5U31 - chains A and C of the 5 polymer chains in the assembly; structure by X-ray diffraction, 2.89 A resolution.

# Chain A
Name: CRISPR-associated endonuclease C2c1
From: Alicyclobacillus acidoterrestris
Notes: EC 3.1.-.-; fragment: CRISPR-associated endonuclease AacC2c1
UniProtKB: T0D7A2 (C2C1_ALIAG); numbering as in UniProt (aligned over 1-1129)
Amino-acid sequence (1130 residues; each row starts with the number of its first residue; numbering starts at 0):
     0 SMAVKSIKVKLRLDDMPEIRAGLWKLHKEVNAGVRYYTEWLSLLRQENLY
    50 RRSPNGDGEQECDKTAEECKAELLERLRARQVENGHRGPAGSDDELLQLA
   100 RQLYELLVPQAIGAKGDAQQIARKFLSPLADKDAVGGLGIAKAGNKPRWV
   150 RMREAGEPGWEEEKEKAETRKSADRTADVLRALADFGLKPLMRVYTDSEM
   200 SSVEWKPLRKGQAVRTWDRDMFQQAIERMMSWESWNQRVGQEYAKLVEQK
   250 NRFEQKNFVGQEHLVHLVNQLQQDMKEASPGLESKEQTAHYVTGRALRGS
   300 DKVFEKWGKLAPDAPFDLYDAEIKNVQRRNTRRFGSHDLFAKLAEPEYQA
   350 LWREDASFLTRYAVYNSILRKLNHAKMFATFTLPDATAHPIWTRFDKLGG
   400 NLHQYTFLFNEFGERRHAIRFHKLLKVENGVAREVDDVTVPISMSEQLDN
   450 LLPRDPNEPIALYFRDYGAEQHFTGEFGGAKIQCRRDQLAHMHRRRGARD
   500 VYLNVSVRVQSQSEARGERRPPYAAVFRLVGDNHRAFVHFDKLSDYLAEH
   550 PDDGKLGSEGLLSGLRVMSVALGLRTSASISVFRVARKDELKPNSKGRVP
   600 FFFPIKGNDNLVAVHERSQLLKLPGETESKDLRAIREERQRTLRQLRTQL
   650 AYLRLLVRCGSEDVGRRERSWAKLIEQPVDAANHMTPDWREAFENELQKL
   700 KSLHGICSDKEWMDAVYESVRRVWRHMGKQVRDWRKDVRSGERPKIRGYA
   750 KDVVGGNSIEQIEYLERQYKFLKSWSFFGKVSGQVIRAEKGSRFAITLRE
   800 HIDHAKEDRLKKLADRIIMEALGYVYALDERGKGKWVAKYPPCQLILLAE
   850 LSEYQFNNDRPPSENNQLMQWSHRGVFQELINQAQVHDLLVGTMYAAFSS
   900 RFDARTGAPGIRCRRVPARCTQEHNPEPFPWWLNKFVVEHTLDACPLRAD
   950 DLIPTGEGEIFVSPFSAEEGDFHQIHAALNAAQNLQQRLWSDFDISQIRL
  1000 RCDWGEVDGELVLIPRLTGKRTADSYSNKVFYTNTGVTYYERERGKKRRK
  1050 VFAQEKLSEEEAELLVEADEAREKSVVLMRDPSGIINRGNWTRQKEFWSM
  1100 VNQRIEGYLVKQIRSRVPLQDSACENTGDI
Disordered / not traced: 157-158, 496-497, 1045-1070, 1115-1129
Differences from the reference sequence: expression tag (0); engineered mutation Ala570 (Asp in T0D7A2), Ala848 (Glu in T0D7A2), Ala977 (Asp in T0D7A2)
Modified residues: Mse1, Mse15, Mse151, Mse191, Mse199, Mse220, Mse228, Mse229, Mse274, Mse376, Mse443, Mse491, Mse567, Mse684, Mse712, Mse726, Mse818, Mse868, Mse893, Mse1078, Mse1099 (selenomethionine; parent Met)
UniProt features mapped onto this chain:
  - region: Mse1 to Asp14 (WED-I (OBD-I) domain), Lys4 to Lys9 (Binds sgRNA), Gln118 to Arg122 (Binds DNA protospacer adjacent motif (PAM) on target DNA), Gly143, Asn144 (Binds DNA protospacer adjacent motif (PAM) on target DNA), Ser442 to Gln446 (Binds sgRNA), Leu573, Arg574 (Binds non-target ssDNA), Lys629 to Cys658 (Bridge helix domain), Arg742 to Arg746 (Binds sgRNA), Val753, Gly754 (Binds sgRNA), Arg792 to Thr796 (Binds sgRNA), His800 to Glu819 (Binds sgRNA), Trp835 to Tyr839 (Binds sgRNA), Phe897 to Arg900 (Binds non-target ssDNA), Gln973 to Ala976, Leu978 (Binds sgRNA), His975 to Asp993 (RuvC-III domain)
  - binding site (phosphate): Ser899, Arg911
  - site: Asn400 (Binds DNA protospacer adjacent motif (PAM) on target DNA), Arg415 (Binds sgRNA), Gly478 (Binds 'phosphate lock' on target strand DNA), Arg484 (Binds sgRNA), Tyr501 (Binds sgRNA), Arg507 (Binds 'phosphate lock' on target strand DNA), Phe600 (Binds sgRNA), His614 (Binds sgRNA), Arg734 (Binds sgRNA), Gln767 (Binds sgRNA), Tyr825 (Binds sgRNA), Tyr853 (Disrupts base stacking adjacent to scissile phosphate), Gln882 (Binds sgRNA), Gln982 (Binds sgRNA)
  - mutagenesis: Gln118 to Gln119 (Greatly reduces cleavage of target DNA), Arg122 (R122A: Nearly complete loss of cleavage of target DNA), Gly143 (G143P: Nearly complete loss of cleavage of target DNA), Trp391 (W391A: Significantly reduces cleavage of target DNA), Gly478 (G478P: No cleavage of target DNA), Gln482 (Q482A: Reduces cleavage of target DNA), Arg485 (R485A: Reduces cleavage of target DNA), Arg507 (R507A: Greatly reduces cleavage of target DNA), Arg574 (R574A: Reduces cleavage of target DNA), Tyr853 (Y853A: Nearly complete loss of cleavage of target DNA), Ser899 (S899A: Nearly complete loss of cleavage of target DNA), Arg900 (R900A: Reduces cleavage of target DNA), 3 further mutagenesis entries in UniProt
Reported in the primary citation:
  - binding site for Target DNA strand (chain C): Gln118, Gln119, Asn400, Gly478, Arg507
  - mutagenesis - Q118A/Q119A, G478P, R507A: decreased catalytic activity
  - binding site for sgRNA: Arg653, Arg657
  - binding site for Non-target DNA strand: Gln119, Arg122, Gly143, Asn144
  - specificity-determining residues: Arg122, Gly143, Asn144, Asn400
  - binding site for Non-target DNA strand: Leu573, Arg574, Tyr853, Phe897, Ser898, Ser899, Arg900, Arg911, Trp930
  - binding site for sulfate ion: Arg643, Arg646, Arg766
  - mutagenesis - D570A, E848A: abolished catalytic activity
  - catalytic residues: Ser899, Arg911

# Chain C
Molecule: Target DNA strand
Sequence (28 nucleotides; numbered 1 to 28; the number before each row is that of its first residue):
     1 GACTTTGTCCTCCGGTTCTGGAACCACA

# Chain A / chain C interface
Contacting residue pairs (105):
  Val3(A) - DG20(C)  base contact
  Ser5(A) - DG20(C)  base contact
  Gln109(A) - DC18(C)  phosphate contact
  Asp116(A) - DT19(C)  phosphate contact
  Ala117(A) - DC18(C)  phosphate contact
  Ala117(A) - DT19(C)  hydrogen bond to the phosphate
  Gln118(A) - DG20(C)  hydrogen bond to the phosphate
  Gln118(A) - DG21(C)  hydrogen bond to the sugar
  Gln119(A) - DG21(C)  base contact
  Arg122(A) - DG21(C)  base contact
  Arg122(A) - DA22(C)  base contact
  Ala142(A) - DC24(C)  base contact
  Ala142(A) - DC25(C)  sugar contact
  Gly143(A) - DC24(C)  hydrogen bond to the base
  Asn144(A) - DA23(C)  phosphate contact
  Asn144(A) - DC24(C)  sugar contact
  Lys145(A) - DC25(C)  phosphate contact
  Lys209(A) - DA28(C)  phosphate contact
  Gln222(A) - DT19(C)  hydrogen bond to the phosphate
  Gln222(A) - DG20(C)  hydrogen bond to the phosphate
  Glu226(A) - DT19(C)  sugar contact
  Ser230(A) - DT17(C)  base contact
  Ser230(A) - DC18(C)  sugar contact
  Ser233(A) - DT17(C)  hydrogen bond to the phosphate
  Ser233(A) - DC18(C)  hydrogen bond to the phosphate
  Trp234(A) - DG15(C)  base contact
  Trp234(A) - DT16(C)  hydrogen bond to the base
  Trp234(A) - DT17(C)  hydrogen bond to the sugar
  Arg237(A) - DT16(C)  phosphate contact
  Arg237(A) - DT17(C)  salt bridge to the phosphate
  Gly280(A) - DT6(C)  base contact
  Leu281(A) - DT6(C)  hydrogen bond to the base
  Leu281(A) - DG7(C)  base contact
  Glu282(A) - DG7(C)  sugar contact
  Ser283(A) - DT6(C)  phosphate contact
  Ser283(A) - DG7(C)  phosphate contact
  Lys284(A) - DG7(C)  hydrogen bond to the phosphate
  Lys284(A) - DT8(C)  salt bridge to the phosphate
  Glu285(A) - DG7(C)  hydrogen bond to the phosphate
  Thr287(A) - DT6(C)  phosphate contact
  Ala288(A) - DT6(C)  phosphate contact
  His289(A) - DT5(C)  phosphate contact
  His289(A) - DT6(C)  hydrogen bond to the phosphate
  Thr292(A) - DT5(C)  hydrogen bond to the phosphate
  Arg294(A) - DT4(C)  salt bridge to the phosphate
  Arg294(A) - DT5(C)  phosphate contact
  Ala295(A) - DT4(C)  phosphate contact
  Ala295(A) - DT5(C)  phosphate contact
  Arg297(A) - DC3(C)  hydrogen bond to the phosphate
  Arg297(A) - DT4(C)  salt bridge to the phosphate
  Thr330(A) - DA2(C)  sugar contact
  Thr330(A) - DC3(C)  sugar contact
  Arg331(A) - DA2(C)  phosphate contact
  Arg331(A) - DC3(C)  sugar contact
  Phe333(A) - DC3(C)  phosphate contact
  Gly334(A) - DC3(C)  sugar contact
  Gly334(A) - DT4(C)  sugar contact
  Ser335(A) - DT4(C)  sugar contact
  Arg393(A) - DT19(C)  phosphate contact
  Arg393(A) - DG20(C)  sugar contact
  Asp395(A) - DG21(C)  phosphate contact
  Lys396(A) - DA22(C)  salt bridge to the phosphate
  Asn400(A) - DA22(C)  base contact
  Asn400(A) - DA23(C)  hydrogen bond to the base
  Gly477(A) - DG21(C)  phosphate contact
  Gly478(A) - DG20(C)  phosphate contact
  Gly478(A) - DG21(C)  hydrogen bond to the phosphate
  Ser505(A) - DG20(C)  hydrogen bond to the base
  Arg507(A) - DG21(C)  salt bridge to the phosphate
  Asp531(A) - DT16(C)  phosphate contact
  Arg646(A) - DG1(C)  hydrogen bond to the phosphate
  Tyr768(A) - DT11(C)  phosphate contact
  Val784(A) - DG7(C)  base contact
  Arg786(A) - DT8(C)  phosphate contact
  Arg786(A) - DC9(C)  salt bridge to the phosphate
  Ala787(A) - DC9(C)  sugar contact
  Ala787(A) - DC10(C)  sugar contact
  Glu788(A) - DC9(C)  phosphate contact
  Glu788(A) - DC10(C)  sugar contact
  Lys789(A) - DC9(C)  salt bridge to the phosphate
  Lys789(A) - DC10(C)  phosphate contact
  Gly790(A) - DC10(C)  phosphate contact
  Ser791(A) - DC10(C)  sugar contact
  Ser791(A) - DT11(C)  phosphate contact
  Arg792(A) - DT11(C)  phosphate contact
  Phe793(A) - DT11(C)  hydrogen bond to the phosphate
  Arg798(A) - DT11(C)  phosphate contact
  Arg798(A) - DC12(C)  salt bridge to the phosphate
  Lys805(A) - DC12(C)  phosphate contact
  Lys805(A) - DC13(C)  salt bridge to the phosphate
  Phe855(A) - DC13(C)  phosphate contact
  Phe855(A) - DG14(C)  sugar contact
  Pro860(A) - DC3(C)  phosphate contact
  Pro861(A) - DC3(C)  phosphate contact
  Pro861(A) - DT4(C)  phosphate contact
  Ser862(A) - DA2(C)  hydrogen bond to the phosphate
  Ser862(A) - DC3(C)  hydrogen bond to the phosphate
  Mse868(A) - DC13(C)  sugar contact
  Ser871(A) - DC13(C)  phosphate contact
  Ser871(A) - DG14(C)  phosphate contact
  His872(A) - DG14(C)  phosphate contact
  Arg873(A) - DG14(C)  hydrogen bond to the phosphate
  Arg873(A) - DG15(C)  salt bridge to the phosphate
  Gly874(A) - DG14(C)  hydrogen bond to the phosphate
  Gln877(A) - DG15(C)  phosphate contact
Also at the interface, not in a pair above, chain A (81 interface residues in all): Lys4, Gly55, Gly115, Lys141, Mse229, Ser278, Tyr290, Gln326, Arg369, Lys480, Lys772, Asp802
Also at the interface, not in a pair above, chain C (27 interface residues in all): DA26

# Overview
81 residues of chain A and 27 residues of chain C are in contact, with 25 hydrogen bonds and 11 salt bridges.
Among the polar pairs are Gly143(A)-DC24(C), Trp234(A)-DT16(C) and Leu281(A)-DT6(C). From the paper: catalytic
residues Ser899(A) and Arg911(A); Q118A/Q119A, G478P and R507A of chain A reduce catalytic activity; 5
substitutions were tested in all.
Chain A is CRISPR-associated endonuclease C2c1 (Alicyclobacillus acidoterrestris) and chain C is Target DNA
strand; the structure, Crystal structure of AacC2c1-sgRNA-8mer substrate DNA ternary complex, was determined
by X-ray diffraction, deposited together with 5U30, 5U33 and 5U34.
